Entry 6P3S (X-ray diffraction, 4.00 A resolution); this record covers chains A and L of the 3 polymer chains in the assembly.

[Chain A]
Molecule: Human Fab H5.28 heavy chain
Organism: Homo sapiens
Notes: antibody fragment or engineered binder
Chain sequence (230 residues; numbered 1 to 230; the number before each row is that of its first residue):
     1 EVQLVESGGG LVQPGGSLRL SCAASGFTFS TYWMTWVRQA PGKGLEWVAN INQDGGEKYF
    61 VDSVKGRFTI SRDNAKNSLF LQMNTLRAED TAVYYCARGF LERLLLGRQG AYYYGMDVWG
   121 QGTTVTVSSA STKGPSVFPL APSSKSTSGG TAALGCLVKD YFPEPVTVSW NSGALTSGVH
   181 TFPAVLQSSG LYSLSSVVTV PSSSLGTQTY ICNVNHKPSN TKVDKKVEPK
Disordered / not traced: 1, 144-147
Disulfide bonds: Cys-22/Cys-96, Cys-156/Cys-212

[Chain L]
Molecule: Hemagglutinin
Organism: Influenza A virus (A/chicken/Vietnam/32/2004(H5N1))
UniProt: Q1KHK2 (Q1KHK2_9INFA); residues 58-268 here correspond to UniProt positions 65-275 (UniProt number = residue number + 7)
Chain sequence (219 residues; row label = number of the first residue in the row):
    58 PLILRDCSVA GWLLGNPMCD EFINVPEWSY IVEKANPVND LCYPGDFNDY EELKHLLSRI
   118 NHFEKIQIIP KSSWSSHEAS LGVSSACPYQ GKSSFFRNVV WLIKKNSTYP TIKRSYNNTN
   178 QEDLLVLWGI HHPNDAAEQT KLYQNPTTYI SVGTSTLNQR LVPRIATRSK VNGQSGRMEF
   238 FWTILKPNDA INFESNGNFI APEYAYKIVK KAAHHHHHH
Disordered / not traced: 58-62, 74-83, 91-93, 146-150, 246, 267-276
Disulfide bonds: Cys-99/Cys-144
Sequence notes: expression tag (269-276)

[How chain A and chain L interact]
Contacting residue pairs - 12 pairs, chain A then chain L:
  Tyr-32(A) with Ala-223(L); Thr-224(L), hydrogen bond (side chain-backbone)
  Phe-100(A) with Arg-221(L); Arg-225(L)
  Glu-102(A) with Arg-225(L)
  Arg-103(A) with Asp-103(L)
  Leu-104(A) with Gly-102(L)
  Leu-105(A) with Leu-98(L); Gly-102(L), hydrogen bond (backbone-backbone)
  Arg-108(A) with Glu-90(L); Pro-94(L); Tyr-107(L)
Interface residues without a listed pair, chain A (9 interface residues in all): Gly-107, Gln-109
Interface residues without a listed pair, chain L (13 interface residues in all): Glu-108, Gly-233, Arg-234

[In short]
The interface between chain A and chain L involves 9 residues on one side and 13 on the other; the contacts
include 2 hydrogen bonds. Polar pairs include Tyr-32(A)/Thr-224(L) and Leu-105(A)/Gly-102(L).
Chain A is Human Fab H5.28 heavy chain (Homo sapiens) and chain L is Hemagglutinin (Influenza A virus
(A/chicken/Vietnam/32/2004(H5N1))); the structure, Crystal structure of human Fab H5.28 in complex with
influenza A H5N1 Vietnam hemagglutinin head domain, was determined by X-ray diffraction.
